Entry 1XNW (X-ray diffraction, 2.60 A resolution); this record covers chains A and D of the 6 polymer chains in the assembly.

[Chain A (and D)]
Molecule: propionyl-CoA carboxylase complex B subunit
Source organism: Streptomyces coelicolor
Notes: EC 6.4.1.3; fragment: B subunit; chain D of this document is another copy of the same molecule, construct and numbering; everything in this record applies to it too
UniProt: Q9X4K7 (Q9X4K7_STRCO); residue numbers follow UniProt; this construct covers 1-530
Sequence (530 residues; each row starts with the number of its first residue):
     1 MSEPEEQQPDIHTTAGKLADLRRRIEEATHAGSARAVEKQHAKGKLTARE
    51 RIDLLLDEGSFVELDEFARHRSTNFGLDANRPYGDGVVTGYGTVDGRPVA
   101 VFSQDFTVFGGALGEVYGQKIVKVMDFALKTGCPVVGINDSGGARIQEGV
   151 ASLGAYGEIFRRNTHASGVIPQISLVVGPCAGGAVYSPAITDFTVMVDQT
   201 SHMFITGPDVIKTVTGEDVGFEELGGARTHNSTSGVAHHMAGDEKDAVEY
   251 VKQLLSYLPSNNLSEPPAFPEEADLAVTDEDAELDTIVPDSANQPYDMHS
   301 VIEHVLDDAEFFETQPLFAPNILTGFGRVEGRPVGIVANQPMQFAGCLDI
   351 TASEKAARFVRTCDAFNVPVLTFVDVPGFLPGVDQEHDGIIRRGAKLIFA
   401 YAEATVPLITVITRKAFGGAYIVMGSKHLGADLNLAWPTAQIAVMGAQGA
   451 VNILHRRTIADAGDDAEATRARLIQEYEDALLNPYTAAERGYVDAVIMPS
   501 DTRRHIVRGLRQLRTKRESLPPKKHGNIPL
Not modelled in the structure: 1-9
Differences from the reference sequence: engineered mutation I422 (Asp in Q9X4K7)

[How chain A and chain D interact]
Contacting residue pairs (202):
  F75(A) - L454(D)  hydrophobic
  F75(A) - H455(D)
  E115(A) - R490(D)  salt bridge
  I146(A) - I453(D)  hydrophobic
  I146(A) - L454(D)  hydrophobic
  Q147(A) - L454(D)
  G149(A) - V444(D)
  V150(A) - I442(D)
  V150(A) - A443(D)  hydrophobic
  V150(A) - Y492(D)
  A151(A) - R490(D)
  A151(A) - Y492(D)
  S152(A) - V444(D)
  L153(A) - G418(D)
  L153(A) - G419(D)
  L153(A) - Y421(D)  hydrophobic
  L153(A) - I422(D)
  L153(A) - A443(D)
  L153(A) - V444(D)  hydrophobic
  G154(A) - H428(D)
  G154(A) - Y492(D)
  Y156(A) - I422(D)  hydrophobic
  G157(A) - I422(D)
  G157(A) - H428(D)
  E158(A) - H428(D)
  F160(A) - I398(D)  hydrophobic
  F160(A) - I422(D)  hydrophobic
  R161(A) - H428(D)  hydrogen bond (side chain-backbone)
  R161(A) - L429(D)
  R161(A) - G430(D)
  T164(A) - F399(D)
  T164(A) - A402(D)
  T164(A) - K523(D)
  H165(A) - A402(D)  hydrogen bond (side chain-backbone)
  H165(A) - L520(D)
  H165(A) - P521(D)
  H165(A) - K523(D)  hydrogen bond (backbone-side chain)
  S167(A) - K523(D)  hydrogen bond (backbone-side chain)
  S167(A) - G526(D)
  S167(A) - N527(D)
  G168(A) - K523(D)
  V169(A) - P521(D)  hydrophobic
  V169(A) - K523(D)
  V185(A) - I391(D)
  Y186(A) - F379(D)
  Y186(A) - I390(D)
  Y186(A) - I391(D)
  Y186(A) - G394(D)
  Y186(A) - A395(D)
  Y186(A) - I398(D)  hydrophobic
  A189(A) - I391(D)
  A189(A) - A395(D)  hydrophobic
  A189(A) - P529(D)
  I190(A) - I398(D)  hydrophobic
  I190(A) - F399(D)  hydrophobic
  D192(A) - N527(D)
  M203(A) - E386(D)
  M203(A) - I391(D)  hydrophobic
  F204(A) - E386(D)
  F204(A) - I391(D)
  I205(A) - F379(D)  hydrophobic
  I205(A) - E386(D)  hydrogen bond (backbone-side chain)
  I205(A) - I390(D)  hydrophobic
  I211(A) - G382(D)
  I211(A) - V383(D)  hydrophobic
  V214(A) - P381(D)  hydrophobic
  T215(A) - P381(D)
  T215(A) - G382(D)
  E217(A) - G382(D)
  E217(A) - V383(D)  hydrogen bond (side chain-backbone)
  V219(A) - V383(D)  hydrophobic
  E223(A) - H387(D)  salt bridge
  L224(A) - V383(D)  hydrophobic
  L224(A) - E386(D)
  L224(A) - H387(D)
  T229(A) - H387(D)
  H230(A) - E386(D)  salt bridge
  H230(A) - I391(D)
  T233(A) - H387(D)
  S234(A) - E386(D)
  S234(A) - G389(D)
  S234(A) - R392(D)  hydrogen bond (backbone-side chain)
  G235(A) - R392(D)  hydrogen bond (backbone-side chain)
  V236(A) - R392(D)
  N262(A) - P522(D)  hydrogen bond (side chain-backbone)
  N262(A) - K523(D)
  E354(A) - R392(D)  salt bridge
  E354(A) - L530(D)
  R358(A) - N527(D)  hydrogen bond (side chain-backbone)
  R358(A) - L530(D)
  R361(A) - H525(D)
  R361(A) - I528(D)
  T362(A) - N527(D)  hydrogen bond
  D364(A) - K524(D)  salt bridge
  D364(A) - H525(D)  salt bridge
  A365(A) - H525(D)
  N367(A) - K524(D)  hydrogen bond
  F379(A) - Y186(D)
  F379(A) - I205(D)  hydrophobic
  F379(A) - T206(D)
  P381(A) - T215(D)
  G382(A) - I211(D)
  G382(A) - T215(D)
  G382(A) - E217(D)
  V383(A) - I211(D)  hydrophobic
  V383(A) - E217(D)  hydrogen bond (backbone-side chain)
  V383(A) - V219(D)  hydrophobic
  D384(A) - E217(D)
  E386(A) - F204(D)
  E386(A) - I205(D)  hydrogen bond (side chain-backbone)
  E386(A) - T206(D)
  E386(A) - L224(D)
  E386(A) - H230(D)
  E386(A) - S234(D)
  H387(A) - E223(D)  hydrogen bond (side chain-backbone)
  H387(A) - L224(D)  hydrogen bond (side chain-backbone)
  H387(A) - T229(D)
  H387(A) - T233(D)
  H387(A) - S234(D)
  I390(A) - Y186(D)
  I391(A) - V185(D)
  I391(A) - Y186(D)
  I391(A) - A189(D)
  I391(A) - M203(D)  hydrophobic
  I391(A) - H230(D)
  R392(A) - S234(D)  hydrogen bond (side chain-backbone)
  R392(A) - G235(D)  hydrogen bond (side chain-backbone)
  R392(A) - V236(D)
  R392(A) - E354(D)  salt bridge
  R393(A) - R392(D)
  R393(A) - R393(D)
  G394(A) - Y186(D)
  A395(A) - Y186(D)
  A395(A) - A189(D)  hydrophobic
  K396(A) - L530(D)  hydrogen bond (side chain-backbone)
  I398(A) - F160(D)  hydrophobic
  I398(A) - I190(D)  hydrophobic
  F399(A) - T164(D)
  F399(A) - S167(D)
  F399(A) - I190(D)  hydrophobic
  A402(A) - T164(D)
  A402(A) - H165(D)  hydrogen bond (backbone-side chain)
  E403(A) - H525(D)  salt bridge
  T405(A) - K524(D)
  V406(A) - K524(D)
  G418(A) - L153(D)
  G419(A) - L153(D)
  G419(A) - G183(D)
  Y421(A) - L153(D)  hydrophobic
  I422(A) - L153(D)
  I422(A) - Y156(D)  hydrophobic
  I422(A) - F160(D)  hydrophobic
  H428(A) - G154(D)
  H428(A) - G157(D)
  H428(A) - E158(D)
  H428(A) - R161(D)
  L429(A) - R161(D)
  G430(A) - R161(D)
  I442(A) - V150(D)
  A443(A) - V150(D)  hydrophobic
  A443(A) - L153(D)
  V444(A) - G149(D)
  V444(A) - L153(D)  hydrophobic
  M445(A) - I146(D)  hydrophobic
  I453(A) - I146(D)  hydrophobic
  L454(A) - F75(D)  hydrophobic
  L454(A) - I146(D)  hydrophobic
  H455(A) - F75(D)
  T486(A) - V150(D)
  R490(A) - E115(D)  salt bridge
  R490(A) - A151(D)
  Y492(A) - V150(D)
  Y492(A) - A151(D)
  P521(A) - H165(D)
  P521(A) - V169(D)  hydrophobic
  P522(A) - N262(D)  hydrogen bond (backbone-side chain)
  K523(A) - T164(D)
  K523(A) - H165(D)  hydrogen bond (side chain-backbone)
  K523(A) - S167(D)  hydrogen bond (side chain-backbone)
  K523(A) - V169(D)
  K523(A) - N262(D)
  K524(A) - D364(D)  salt bridge
  K524(A) - N367(D)
  K524(A) - T405(D)  hydrogen bond
  K524(A) - V406(D)
  H525(A) - R361(D)
  H525(A) - D364(D)  salt bridge
  H525(A) - A365(D)
  H525(A) - E403(D)  salt bridge
  G526(A) - S167(D)
  G526(A) - R361(D)  hydrogen bond (backbone-side chain)
  N527(A) - S167(D)  hydrogen bond (backbone-side chain)
  N527(A) - D192(D)
  N527(A) - R358(D)  hydrogen bond (backbone-side chain)
  N527(A) - T362(D)  hydrogen bond
  I528(A) - R358(D)
  I528(A) - R361(D)
  P529(A) - A189(D)
  P529(A) - L530(D)
  L530(A) - E354(D)
  L530(A) - K396(D)
  L530(A) - L530(D)  hydrophobic
Interface residues without a listed pair, chain A (105 interface residues in all): L129, A144, G183, T206, V210, G389, V423, A487, L520
Interface residues without a listed pair, chain D (105 interface residues in all): L129, A144, Q147, S152, A166, G168, V214, F318, D384, F417, K427, A487

[In short]
Chain A and chain D each contribute 105 residues to their interface; the contacts include 28 hydrogen bonds
and 12 salt bridges. Polar pairs include E115(A)-R490(D), E223(A)-H387(D) and H230(A)-E386(D).
Both chains are propionyl-CoA carboxylase complex B subunit (Streptomyces coelicolor). Entry 1XNW (Acyl-CoA
Carboxylase Beta Subunit from S. coelicolor (PccB), apo form #2, mutant D422I) was determined by X-ray
diffraction together with 1XNV, 1XNY and 1XO6 from the same study.
